8BYA - chains D and E of the 7 polymer chains in the assembly; structure by electron microscopy, 3.38 A resolution.

Chain D:
Molecule: S-phase kinase-associated protein 1
Source organism: Homo sapiens
UniProtKB: P63208 (SKP1_HUMAN); residues 1001-1163 here correspond to UniProt positions 1-163 (UniProt number = residue number - 1000)
Sequence (163 residues; row label = number of the first residue in the row):
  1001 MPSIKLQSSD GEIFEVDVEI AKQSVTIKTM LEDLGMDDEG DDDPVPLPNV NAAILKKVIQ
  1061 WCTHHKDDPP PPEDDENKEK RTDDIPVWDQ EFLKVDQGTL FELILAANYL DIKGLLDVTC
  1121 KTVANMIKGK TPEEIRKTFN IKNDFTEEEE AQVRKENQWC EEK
Disordered / not traced: 1001, 1032-1040, 1065-1078, 1163
UniProt features mapped onto this chain:
  - modified residue: T1131 (Phosphothreonine)
  - cross-link: K1142 (Glycyl lysine isopeptide (Lys-Gly) (interchain with G-Cter in SUMO1))

Chain E:
Molecule: S-phase kinase-associated protein 2
Source organism: Homo sapiens
UniProtKB: Q13309 (SKP2_HUMAN); residues 2001-2424 here correspond to UniProt positions 1-424 (UniProt number = residue number - 2000)
Sequence (424 residues; each row starts with the number of its first residue):
  2001 MHRKHLQEIP DLSSNVATSF TWGWDSSKTS ELLSGMGVSA LEKEEPDSEN IPQELLSNLG
  2061 HPESPPRKRL KSKGSDKDFV IVRRPKLNRE NFPGVSWDSL PDELLLGIFS CLCLPELLKV
  2121 SGVCKRWYRL ASDESLWQTL DLTGKNLHPD VTGRLLSQGV IAFRCPRSFM DQPLAEHFSP
  2181 FRVQHMDLSN SVIEVSTLHG ILSQCSKLQN LSLEGLRLSD PIVNTLAKNS NLVRLNLSGC
  2241 SGFSEFALQT LLSSCSRLDE LNLSWCFDFT EKHVQVAVAH VSETITQLNL SGYRKNLQKS
  2301 DLSTLVRRCP NLVHLDLSDS VMLKNDCFQE FFQLNYLQHL SLSRCYDIIP ETLLELGEIP
  2361 TLKTLQVFGI VPDGTLQLLK EALPHLQINC SHFTTIARPT IGNKKNQEIW GIKCRLTLQK
  2421 PSCL
Disordered / not traced: 2001-2094, 2420-2424
UniProt features mapped onto this chain:
  - region: G2402 to L2424 (Mediates interaction with IFI27)
  - motif: R2067 to K2073 (Nuclear localization signal)
  - modified residue: S2064 (Phosphoserine), K2068 (N6-acetyllysine), K2071 (N6-acetyllysine), S2072 (Phosphoserine), S2075 (Phosphoserine), S2179 (Phosphoserine)

Chain D / chain E interface:
Contacting residue pairs (25):
  E1079(D) - K2413(E)
  R1081(D) - C2111(E)
  F1101(D) - V2095(E)  hydrophobic
  C1120(D) - L2104(E)
  C1120(D) - G2107(E)
  C1120(D) - I2108(E)  hydrophobic
  V1123(D) - I2108(E)  hydrophobic
  A1124(D) - I2108(E)
  I1127(D) - L2112(E)  hydrophobic
  K1128(D) - L2112(E)
  F1139(D) - V2095(E)
  F1139(D) - S2096(E)
  N1140(D) - S2096(E)
  N1143(D) - V2123(E)
  D1144(D) - G2122(E)
  D1144(D) - V2123(E)
  D1144(D) - C2124(E)
  T1146(D) - C2124(E)
  E1156(D) - Y2128(E)  hydrogen bond
  E1156(D) - R2154(E)
  N1157(D) - L2118(E)
  W1159(D) - L2142(E)  hydrophobic
  W1159(D) - L2155(E)  hydrophobic
  C1160(D) - L2118(E)  hydrophobic
  C1160(D) - L2418(E)  hydrophobic
Other interface residues (no listed pair), chain D (24 interface residues in all): L1105, P1132, I1141, E1149, E1150, V1153, E1161
Other interface residues (no listed pair), chain E (23 interface residues in all): P2101, K2119, K2125, K2145, V2151, C2414

In short:
The interface between chain D and chain E involves 24 residues on one side and 23 on the other, with 1
hydrogen bond. The hydrogen-bonded pair is E1156(D)-Y2128(E).
Here chain D is S-phase kinase-associated protein 1 and chain E is S-phase kinase-associated protein 2, both
from Homo sapiens. Entry 8BYA (Cryo-EM structure of SKP1-SKP2-CKS1-CDK2-CyclinA-p27KIP1 Complex) was
determined by electron microscopy together with 8BYL and 8BZO from the same study.
